8THC - chains A and C of the 8 polymer chains in the assembly; structure by electron microscopy, 3.67 A resolution.

[Chain A]
Molecule: ELG1 isoform 1
From: Saccharomyces cerevisiae
UniProt: A0A8H4F7G7 (A0A8H4F7G7_YEASX); numbering as in UniProt (aligned over 1-791)
Amino-acid sequence (791 residues; each row starts with the number of its first residue):
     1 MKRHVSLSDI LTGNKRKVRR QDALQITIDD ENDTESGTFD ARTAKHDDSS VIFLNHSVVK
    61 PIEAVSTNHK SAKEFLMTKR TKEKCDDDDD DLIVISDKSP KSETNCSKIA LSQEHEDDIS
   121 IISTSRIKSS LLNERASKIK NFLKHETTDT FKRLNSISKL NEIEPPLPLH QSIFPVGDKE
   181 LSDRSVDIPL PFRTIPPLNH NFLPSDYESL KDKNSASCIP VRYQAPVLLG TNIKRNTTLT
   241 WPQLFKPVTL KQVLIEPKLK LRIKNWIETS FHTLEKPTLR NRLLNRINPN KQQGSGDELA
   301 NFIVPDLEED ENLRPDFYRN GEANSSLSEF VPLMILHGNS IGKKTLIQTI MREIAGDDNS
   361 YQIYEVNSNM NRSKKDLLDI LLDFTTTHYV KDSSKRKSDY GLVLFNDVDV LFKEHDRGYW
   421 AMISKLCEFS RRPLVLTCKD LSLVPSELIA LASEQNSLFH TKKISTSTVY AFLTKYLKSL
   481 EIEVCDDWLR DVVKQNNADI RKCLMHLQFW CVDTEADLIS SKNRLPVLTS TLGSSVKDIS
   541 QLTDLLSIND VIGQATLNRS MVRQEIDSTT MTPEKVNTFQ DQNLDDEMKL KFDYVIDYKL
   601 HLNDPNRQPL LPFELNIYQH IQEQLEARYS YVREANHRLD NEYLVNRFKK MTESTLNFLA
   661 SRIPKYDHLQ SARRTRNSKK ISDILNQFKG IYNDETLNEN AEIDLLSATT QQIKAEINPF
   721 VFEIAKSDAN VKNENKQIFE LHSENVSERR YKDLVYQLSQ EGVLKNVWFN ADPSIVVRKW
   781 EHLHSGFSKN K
Not modelled in the structure: 1-175, 279-328, 392-397, 663-698, 734-768, 782-791

[Chain C]
Molecule: Replication factor C subunit 3
From: Saccharomyces cerevisiae
UniProt: P38629 (RFC3_YEAST); residues 1-336 here = UniProt positions 1-336
Amino-acid sequence (336 residues; each row starts with the number of its first residue):
     1 MSTSTEKRSK ENLPWVEKYR PETLDEVYGQ NEVITTVRKF VDEGKLPHLL FYGPPGTGKT
    61 STIVALAREI YGKNYSNMVL ELNASDDRGI DVVRNQIKDF ASTRQIFSKG FKLIILDEAD
   121 AMTNAAQNAL RRVIERYTKN TRFCVLANYA HKLTPALLSR CTRFRFQPLP QEAIERRIAN
   181 VLVHEKLKLS PNAEKALIEL SNGDMRRVLN VLQSCKATLD NPDEDEISDD VIYECCGAPR
   241 PSDLKAVLKS ILEDDWGTAH YTLNKVRSAK GLALIDLIEG IVKILEDYEL QNEETRVHLL
   301 TKLADIEYSI SKGGNDQIQG SAVIGAIKAS FENETV
Not modelled in the structure: 1-10, 336
Curated features (UniProtKB/Swiss-Prot):
  - binding site (ATP): Val-16 to Tyr-19, Arg-20, Tyr-28, Gly-53 to Ser-61, Asn-148, Arg-206
  - modified residue: Ser-2 (N-acetylserine)

[Interface between chain A and chain C]
Pairs across the interface - 34 pairs, chain A then chain C:
  Lys-179(A) with Lys-265(C); Ala-269(C); Lys-270(C)
  Glu-180(A) with Lys-265(C), salt bridge
  Leu-181(A) with Asp-243(C)
  Asp-183(A) with Ser-242(C)
  Arg-184(A) with Lys-245(C); Lys-249(C)
  Val-186(A) with Lys-245(C); Tyr-288(C), hydrogen bond (backbone-side chain)
  Ile-188(A) with Lys-249(C); Leu-252(C), hydrophobic; Glu-253(C)
  Pro-189(A) with Phe-331(C), hydrophobic
  Leu-190(A) with Glu-289(C); Gln-291(C); Glu-334(C)
  Pro-191(A) with Glu-289(C)
  Phe-192(A) with Tyr-288(C), hydrophobic
  Arg-193(A) with Glu-286(C), hydrogen bond (side chain-backbone); Asp-287(C), hydrogen bond (side chain-backbone); Tyr-288(C); Glu-289(C)
  Met-561(A) with Lys-152(C)
  Val-562(A) with His-151(C); Lys-152(C)
  Arg-563(A) with Ala-121(C), hydrogen bond (side chain-backbone); Thr-123(C); Asn-124(C)
  Glu-565(A) with Ile-90(C); Thr-123(C), hydrogen bond
  Phe-613(A) with Thr-154(C); Pro-155(C)
  Glu-614(A) with His-151(C)
Other interface residues (no listed pair), chain A (21 interface residues in all): Ser-182, Gln-564, Leu-611
Other interface residues (no listed pair), chain C (30 interface residues in all): Met-122, Ala-125, Leu-153, Val-266, Leu-285, Leu-290

[Summary]
Chain A and chain C form an interface of 21 and 30 residues respectively, with 5 hydrogen bonds and 1 salt
bridge. Among the polar pairs are Glu-180(A)/Lys-265(C), Val-186(A)/Tyr-288(C) and Arg-193(A)/Glu-286(C).
UniProt lists 17 ATP-binding residues on chain C.
Here chain A is ELG1 isoform 1 and chain C is Replication factor C subunit 3, both from Saccharomyces
cerevisiae. Entry 8THC (Structure of the Saccharomyces cerevisiae clamp unloader Elg1-RFC bound to a cracked
PCNA) was determined by electron microscopy, deposited together with 8THB and 8THD.
